PDB entry 9BT8 | electron microscopy, 3.34 A resolution | chains C and B of the 6 polymer chains in the assembly

Chain C:
Protein: Proto-oncogene tyrosine-protein kinase Src
Source organism: Gallus gallus
Notes: EC 2.7.10.2
UniProt: P00523 (SRC_CHICK); numbering as in UniProt (aligned over 83-533)
Chain sequence (477 residues; numbered 57 to 533; the number before each row is that of its first residue):
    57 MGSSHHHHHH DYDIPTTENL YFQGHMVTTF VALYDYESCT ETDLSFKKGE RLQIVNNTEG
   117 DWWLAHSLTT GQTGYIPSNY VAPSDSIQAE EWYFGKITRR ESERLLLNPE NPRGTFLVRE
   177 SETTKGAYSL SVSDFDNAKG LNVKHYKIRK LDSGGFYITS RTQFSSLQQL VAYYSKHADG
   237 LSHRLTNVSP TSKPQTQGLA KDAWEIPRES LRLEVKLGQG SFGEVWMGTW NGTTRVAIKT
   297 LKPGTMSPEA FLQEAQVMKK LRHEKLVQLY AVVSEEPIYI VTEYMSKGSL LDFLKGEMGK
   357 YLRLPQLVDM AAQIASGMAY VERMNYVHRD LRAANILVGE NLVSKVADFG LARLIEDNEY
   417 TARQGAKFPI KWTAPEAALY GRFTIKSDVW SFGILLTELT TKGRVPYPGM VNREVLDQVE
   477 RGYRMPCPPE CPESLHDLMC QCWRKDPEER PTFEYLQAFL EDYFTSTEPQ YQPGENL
Unresolved in the structure: 57-85, 141-533
Construct notes: initiating methionine (57); expression tag (58-82); engineered mutation Cys-95 (Arg in P00523), Ser-185 (Cys in P00523), Ser-238 (Cys in P00523), Ser-245 (Cys in P00523), Ser-277 (Cys in P00523), Ser-400 (Cys in P00523)
Curated features (UniProtKB/Swiss-Prot):
  - active site: Asp-386 (Proton acceptor)
  - binding site (ATP): Leu-273 to Gly-276, Phe-278 to Val-281, Lys-295
  - modified residue: Tyr-416 (Phosphotyrosine), Tyr-436 (Phosphotyrosine), Cys-498 (S-nitrosocysteine), Tyr-527 (Phosphotyrosine)
  - mutagenesis: Cys-498 (C498A: Significant reduction in S-nitrosylation), Tyr-527 (Y527F: Constitutively active)

Chain B:
Protein: Beta-arrestin-1
Source organism: Rattus norvegicus
UniProt: P29066 (ARRB1_RAT); residues 2-393 here = UniProt positions 2-393
Chain sequence (392 residues; row label = number of the first residue in the row):
     2 GDKGTRVFKK ASPNGKLTVY LGKRDFVDHI DLVDPVDGVV LVDPEYLKER RVYVTLTVAF
    62 RYGREDLDVL GLTFRKDLFV ANVQSFPPAP EDKKPLTRLQ ERLIKKLGEH AYPFTFEICP
   122 NLPSSVTLQP GPEDTGKALG VDYEVKAFVA ENLEEKIHKR NSVRLVIRKV QYAPERPGPQ
   182 PTAETTRQFL MSDKPLHLEA SLDKEIYYHG EPISVNVHVT NNTNKTVKKI KISVRQYADI
   242 VLFNTAQYKV PVAMEEADDT VAPSSTFSKV YTLTPFLANN REKRGLALDG KLKHEDTNLA
   302 SSTLLREGAN REILGIIVSY KVKVKLVVSR GGLLGDLASS DVAVELPFTL MHPKPKEEPP
   362 HREVPESETP VDTNLIELDT NDDDIVFEDF AR
Unresolved in the structure: 2-5, 68-70, 84-95, 331-340, 357-393
Construct notes: engineered mutation Val-59 (Cys in P29066), Cys-120 (Pro in P29066), Ser-125 (Cys in P29066), Leu-140 (Cys in P29066), Val-150 (Cys in P29066), Val-242 (Cys in P29066), Val-251 (Cys in P29066), Ser-269 (Cys in P29066)
Curated features (UniProtKB/Swiss-Prot):
  - binding site (1D-myo-inositol hexakisphosphate): Lys-250, Met-255, Lys-324, Lys-326
  - modified residue: Tyr-47 (Phosphotyrosine)
  - mutagenesis: Val-53 (V53D: Inhibits internalization of EDNRA, EDNRB and ADRB2. No effect on interaction with SRC; impairs ADRB2- and HTR1A-mediated ERK phosphorylation; impairs sequestration of ADRB2), Pro-91 (P91G: Impairs interaction with SRC; impairs ADRB2- and HTR1A-mediated ERK phosphorylation; no effect on sequestration of ADRB2; when associated with E-121), Pro-121 (P121E: Impairs interaction with SRC; impairs ADRB2- and HTR1A-mediated ERK phosphorylation; no effect on sequestration of ADRB2; when associated with G-91)
What the authors report for this chain:
  - mutagenesis - F75A/P121E/N122A/P124G, F75A/P121E/P124G/I314A, P88G/P91G/P121E/P124G, P88G/P91G: abolished catalytic activity with Proto-oncogene tyrosine-protein kinase Src (chain C)
  - mutagenesis - F80A, P121E/P124G: decreased catalytic activity with Proto-oncogene tyrosine-protein kinase Src (chain C)
  - conformationally variable residues (register shift): Phe-75

Interface between chain C and chain B:
Inter-chain disulfides: Cys-95(C)/Cys-120(B)
Pairs across the interface (9; chain C residue first):
  Tyr-90(C) / Phe-75(B)
  Tyr-90(C) / Ile-314(B)  hydrophobic
  Asp-91(C) / Ile-314(B)
  Glu-93(C) / Asn-122(B)  hydrogen bond
  Glu-93(C) / Asn-311(B)
  Cys-95(C) / Cys-120(B)  disulfide
  Trp-118(C) / Asp-78(B)  hydrogen bond (side chain-backbone)
  Asn-135(C) / Arg-76(B)  hydrogen bond (side chain-backbone)
  Tyr-136(C) / Lys-77(B)
Other interface residues (no listed pair), chain C (9 interface residues in all): Lys-103, Pro-133
Other interface residues (no listed pair), chain B (10 interface residues in all): Pro-121, Leu-243
From the paper, about this interface:
  - specific contacts: Tyr-90(C)/Phe-75(B), Trp-118(C)/Asp-78(B) (hydrogen bond), Asn-135(C)/Arg-76(B) (hydrogen bond), Asn-122(B)/Glu-93(C) (hydrogen bond)
  - hot spots on chain C (mutagenesis) - Y90A, Y136A: decreased binding to Beta-arrestin-1 (chain B)

Summary:
9 residues of chain C and 10 residues of chain B are in contact, with 1 disulfide bond and 3 hydrogen bonds.
Among the polar pairs are Glu-93(C)/Asn-122(B), Trp-118(C)/Asp-78(B) and Asn-135(C)/Arg-76(B). The authors
report a contact between Tyr-90(C) and Phe-75(B); hydrogen bonds between Trp-118(C) and Asp-78(B), Asn-135(C)
and Arg-76(B) and Asn-122(B) and Glu-93(C). The paper reports that F75A/P121E/N122A/P124G,
F75A/P121E/P124G/I314A and P88G/P91G/P121E/P124G of chain B, among others, abolish catalytic activity with
Proto-oncogene tyrosine-protein kinase Src (chain C); conformational variability at Phe-75(B); 8 substitutions
were tested in all.
Chain C is Proto-oncogene tyrosine-protein kinase Src (Gallus gallus) and chain B is Beta-arrestin-1 (Rattus
norvegicus); the structure, Structure of Src in complex with beta-arrestin 1 revealing SH3 binding sites, was
determined by electron microscopy, deposited together with 9CX3 and 9CX9.
